PDB entry 2Y0D | X-ray diffraction, 2.80 A resolution | chains A and B of the 4 polymer chains in the assembly

== Chain A (and B) ==
Name: Udp-glucose dehydrogenase
Organism: Burkholderia cepacia
Notes: EC 1.1.1.22; chain B of this document is another copy of the same molecule, construct and numbering; everything in this record applies to it too
Reference sequence: C9E261 (C9E261_BURCE); residues 1-470 here = UniProt positions 1-470
Amino-acid sequence (478 residues; each row starts with the number of its first residue; numbers below 1 keep their minus sign (His-7 is residue -7)):
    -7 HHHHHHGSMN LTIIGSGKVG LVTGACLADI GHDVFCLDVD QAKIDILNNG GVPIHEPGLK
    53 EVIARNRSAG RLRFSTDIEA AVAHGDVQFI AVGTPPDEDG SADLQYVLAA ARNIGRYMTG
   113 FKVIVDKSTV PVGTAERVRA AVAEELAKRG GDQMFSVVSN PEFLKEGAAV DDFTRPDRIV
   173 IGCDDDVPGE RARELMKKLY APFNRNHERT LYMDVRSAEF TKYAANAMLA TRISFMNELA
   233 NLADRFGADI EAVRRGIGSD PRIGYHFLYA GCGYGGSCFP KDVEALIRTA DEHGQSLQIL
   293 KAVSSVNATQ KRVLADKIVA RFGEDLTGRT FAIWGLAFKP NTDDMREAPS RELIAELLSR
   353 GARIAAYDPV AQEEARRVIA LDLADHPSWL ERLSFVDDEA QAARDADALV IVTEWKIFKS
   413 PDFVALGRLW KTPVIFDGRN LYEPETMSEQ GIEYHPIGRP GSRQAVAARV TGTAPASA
Not modelled in the structure: -7 to -1, 91-92, 457-470 (chain B: -7 to -1, 88-92, 144, 454-470)
Differences from the reference sequence: expression tag (-7 to 0); engineered mutation Lys10 (Tyr in C9E261)
Ligand contacts: uridine-5'-diphosphate-glucuronic acid (UGA): Lys10, Glu154, Phe155, Leu156, Lys157, Glu158, Lys214, Asn218, Ile225, Phe259, Leu260, Tyr261, Gly265, Tyr266, Gly267, Cys270, Phe271, Asp274, Phe330, Lys331, Arg431
Reported in the primary citation:
  - catalytic residues: Thr121, Lys214, Cys270, Asp274 (citing earlier work)

== Chain A / chain B interface ==
Pairs across the interface (122):
  Val124(A) with Phe238(B), hydrophobic
  Lys157(A) with Arg254(B)
  Asp169(A) with Ser251(B); Pro253(B)
  Arg170(A) with Gly248(B), hydrogen bond (side chain-backbone); Ser251(B), hydrogen bond; Asp252(B)
  Leu203(A) with Arg247(B); Ser251(B)
  Met205(A) with Ala244(B)
  Arg208(A) with Phe238(B), hydrogen bond (side chain-backbone); Gly239(B); Ala240(B)
  Ser209(A) with Ala240(B); Asp241(B), hydrogen bond (side chain-backbone); Ala244(B); Val245(B)
  Phe212(A) with Leu231(B), hydrophobic; Leu234(B), hydrophobic; Ala235(B), hydrophobic; Ala240(B), hydrophobic; Val245(B), hydrophobic
  Thr213(A) with Val245(B); Gly248(B); Ile249(B)
  Ala216(A) with Phe227(B); Leu231(B), hydrophobic; Val245(B), hydrophobic
  Ala217(A) with Ile249(B); Ile255(B)
  Ala219(A) with Phe227(B)
  Met220(A) with Phe227(B); Leu260(B), hydrophobic
  Leu221(A) with Arg254(B); Ile255(B), hydrophobic
  Thr223(A) with Thr223(B); Phe227(B)
  Arg224(A) with Arg224(B); Arg254(B)
  Ser226(A) with Ile291(B)
  Phe227(A) with Ala216(B); Ala219(B); Met220(B); Thr223(B); Ile291(B)
  Glu230(A) with Gln287(B), hydrogen bond (backbone-side chain); Ser288(B); Leu289(B); Gln290(B), hydrogen bond (side chain-backbone); Ile291(B), hydrogen bond (side chain-backbone)
  Leu231(A) with Phe212(B), hydrophobic; Ala216(B), hydrophobic
  Asn233(A) with Gln287(B)
  Leu234(A) with Phe212(B), hydrophobic; Leu278(B), hydrophobic; Gln287(B), hydrogen bond (backbone-side chain)
  Ala235(A) with Phe212(B), hydrophobic
  Arg237(A) with His285(B), hydrogen bond (side chain-backbone); Gly286(B); Gln287(B), hydrogen bond
  Phe238(A) with Val124(B), hydrophobic; Arg208(B), hydrogen bond (backbone-side chain); Thr281(B); His285(B)
  Ala240(A) with Arg208(B); Ser209(B); Phe212(B), hydrophobic
  Asp241(A) with Ser209(B), hydrogen bond (backbone-side chain)
  Ala244(A) with Met205(B); Ser209(B)
  Val245(A) with Ser209(B); Phe212(B), hydrophobic; Thr213(B); Ala216(B), hydrophobic
  Arg247(A) with Leu203(B)
  Gly248(A) with Arg170(B), hydrogen bond (backbone-side chain); Thr213(B)
  Ile249(A) with Thr213(B); Ala217(B)
  Ser251(A) with Asp169(B); Arg170(B), hydrogen bond; Leu203(B)
  Asp252(A) with Arg170(B)
  Pro253(A) with Asp169(B); His258(B)
  Arg254(A) with Lys157(B); Leu221(B); Arg224(B); His258(B); Phe259(B)
  Ile255(A) with Ala217(B); Met220(B), hydrophobic; Leu221(B), hydrophobic
  His258(A) with Pro253(B); Arg254(B)
  Phe259(A) with Arg254(B)
  Leu260(A) with Met220(B), hydrophobic
  Leu278(A) with Leu234(B), hydrophobic
  Thr281(A) with Phe238(B)
  His285(A) with Arg237(B), hydrogen bond (backbone-side chain); Phe238(B)
  Gly286(A) with Arg237(B)
  Gln287(A) with Glu230(B), hydrogen bond (side chain-backbone); Asn233(B); Leu234(B), hydrogen bond (side chain-backbone); Arg237(B), hydrogen bond
  Ser288(A) with Glu230(B)
  Leu289(A) with Glu230(B)
  Gln290(A) with Glu230(B), hydrogen bond (backbone-side chain); Ala294(B); Ser297(B), hydrogen bond; Val298(B)
  Ile291(A) with Ser226(B); Phe227(B); Glu230(B), hydrogen bond (backbone-side chain); Ala294(B); Val295(B), hydrophobic
  Ala294(A) with Gln290(B); Ile291(B)
  Val295(A) with Ile291(B), hydrophobic
  Ser297(A) with Gln290(B), hydrogen bond
  Val298(A) with Gln290(B)
Other interface residues (no listed pair), chain A (59 interface residues in all): Asp206, Met228, Gly239, Ala282, Leu292
Other interface residues (no listed pair), chain B (59 interface residues in all): Asp206, Met228, Ala282, Leu292

== In short ==
Chain A and chain B each contribute 59 residues to their interface; the contacts include 22 hydrogen bonds.
Polar pairs include Arg170(A)-Gly248(B), Arg170(A)-Ser251(B) and Arg208(A)-Phe238(B). Bound to chain A:
uridine-5'-diphosphate-glucuronic acid. From the paper: catalytic residues Thr121(A), Lys214(A) and Cys270(A)
among others.
Both chains are Udp-glucose dehydrogenase (Burkholderia cepacia). Entry 2Y0D (BceC mutation Y10K) was
determined by X-ray diffraction, deposited together with 2Y0C and 2Y0E.
